7EI3 - chains A and D of the 4 polymer chains in the assembly; structure by X-ray diffraction, 1.78 A resolution.

# Chain A (and D)
Molecule: Acetyl-CoA C-acyltransferase
Organism: [Empedobacter] haloabium
Notes: EC 2.3.1.16; chain D of this document is another copy of the same molecule, construct and numbering; everything in this record applies to it too
Reference sequence: A0A5C7BKK5 (A0A5C7BKK5_9FLAO); residues 3-394 here correspond to UniProt positions 2-393 (UniProt number = residue number - 1)
Sequence (407 residues; numbered 1 to 407; the number before each row is that of its first residue):
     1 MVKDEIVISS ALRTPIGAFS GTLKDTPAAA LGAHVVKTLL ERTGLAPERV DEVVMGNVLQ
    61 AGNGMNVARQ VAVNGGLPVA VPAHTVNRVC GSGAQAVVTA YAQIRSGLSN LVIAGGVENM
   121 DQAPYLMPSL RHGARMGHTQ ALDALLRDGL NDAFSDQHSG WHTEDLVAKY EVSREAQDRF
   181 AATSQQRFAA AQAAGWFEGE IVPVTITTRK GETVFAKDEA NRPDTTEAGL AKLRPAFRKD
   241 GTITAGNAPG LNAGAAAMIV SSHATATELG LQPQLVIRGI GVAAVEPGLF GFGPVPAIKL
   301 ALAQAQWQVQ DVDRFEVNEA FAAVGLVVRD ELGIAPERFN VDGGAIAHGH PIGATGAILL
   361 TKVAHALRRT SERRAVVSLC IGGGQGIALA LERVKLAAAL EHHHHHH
Disordered / not traced: 1-3, 396-407 (chain D: 1-2, 397-407)
Differences from the reference sequence: initiating methionine (1); expression tag (2, 395-407); engineered mutation T183 (Val182 in A0A5C7BKK5)
Reported in the primary citation:
  - catalytic residues: C90, H350, C380

# Interface between chain A and chain D
Pairs across the interface (24; chain A residue first):
  M127(A) - L130(D)  hydrophobic
  S129(A) - L130(D)
  L130(A) - M127(D)  hydrophobic
  L130(A) - S129(D)
  L130(A) - L130(D)  hydrophobic
  L130(A) - G133(D)
  L130(A) - A134(D)  hydrogen bond (backbone-backbone)
  L130(A) - T139(D)
  R131(A) - G133(D)
  R131(A) - A134(D)  hydrogen bond (backbone-backbone)
  R131(A) - R135(D)  hydrogen bond (backbone-backbone)
  R131(A) - M136(D)
  H132(A) - H132(D)
  H132(A) - G133(D)
  G133(A) - L130(D)
  G133(A) - R131(D)
  G133(A) - H132(D)
  G133(A) - G133(D)
  A134(A) - L130(D)  hydrogen bond (backbone-backbone)
  A134(A) - R131(D)  hydrogen bond (backbone-backbone)
  R135(A) - R131(D)  hydrogen bond (backbone-backbone)
  R135(A) - H132(D)
  M136(A) - R131(D)
  T139(A) - L130(D)

# Summary
Chain A and chain D each contribute 10 residues to their interface, with 6 hydrogen bonds. The backbones
hydrogen-bond at L130(A)-A134(D), R131(A)-A134(D) and R131(A)-R135(D). From the paper: catalytic residues
C90(A), H350(A) and C380(A).
Both chains are Acetyl-CoA C-acyltransferase ([Empedobacter] haloabium). Entry 7EI3 (Crystal structure of
MasL, a thiolase from Massilia sp. YMA4) was determined by X-ray diffraction together with 7FEA from the same
study.
